Entry 3DZY (X-ray diffraction, 3.10 A resolution); this record covers chains D and C of the 6 polymer chains in the assembly.

Chain D:
Protein: Peroxisome proliferator-activated receptor gamma
From: Homo sapiens
UniProt: P37231 (PPARG_HUMAN); residues 74-477 here correspond to UniProt positions 102-505 (UniProt number = residue number + 28)
Chain sequence (419 residues; row label = number of the first residue in the row):
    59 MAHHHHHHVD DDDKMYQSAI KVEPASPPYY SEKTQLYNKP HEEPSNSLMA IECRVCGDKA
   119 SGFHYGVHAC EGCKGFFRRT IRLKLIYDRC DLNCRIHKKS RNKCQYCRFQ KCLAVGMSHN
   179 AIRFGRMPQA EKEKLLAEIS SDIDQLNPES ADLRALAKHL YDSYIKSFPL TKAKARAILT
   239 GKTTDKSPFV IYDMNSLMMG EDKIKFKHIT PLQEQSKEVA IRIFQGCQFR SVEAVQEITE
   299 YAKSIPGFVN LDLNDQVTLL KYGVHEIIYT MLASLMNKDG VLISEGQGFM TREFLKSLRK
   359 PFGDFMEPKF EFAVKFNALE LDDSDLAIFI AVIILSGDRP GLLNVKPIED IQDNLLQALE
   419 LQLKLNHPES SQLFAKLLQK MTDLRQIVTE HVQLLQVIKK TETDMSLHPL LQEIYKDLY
Disordered / not traced: 59-107, 260-275
Differences from the reference sequence: expression tag (59-73)
Curated features (UniProtKB/Swiss-Prot):
  - DNA-binding region: Ala108 to Phe182 (Nuclear receptor)
  - zinc finger (NR C4-type): Cys111 to Cys131, Cys148 to Cys170
  - motif: Pro467 to Asp475 (9aaTAD)
  - binding site (rosiglitazone): Gln286 to Ser289, His323, His449, Tyr473
  - modified residue: Ser84 (Phosphoserine)
  - cross-link: Lys224 (Glycyl lysine isopeptide (Lys-Gly) (interchain with G-Cter in ubiquitin))
Ion coordination: Zn2+ site 1: Cys111, Cys114, Cys128, Cys131; Zn2+ site 2: Cys148, Cys152, Cys162, Cys165
Ligand contacts: brl49653 (BRL; 2,4-thiazolidiinedione, 5-[[4-[2-(methyl-2-pyridinylamino)ethoxy]phenyl]methyl]-(9cl)): Ile281, Phe282, Gly284, Cys285, Gln286, Arg288, Ser289, His323, Ile326, Tyr327, Leu330, Val339, Ile341, Met348, Leu353, Phe363, Met364, His449, Leu453, Leu469, Tyr473
Reported in the primary citation:
  - mutagenesis - F347A: decreased binding to PPRE
  - mutagenesis - F347A: abolished binding to brl49653
  - mutagenesis - F347A: decreased signaling in response to rosiglitazone

Chain C:
Molecule: 20-nt DNA strand
Sequence (20 nucleotides; numbered 3001 to 3020; the number before each row is that of its first residue):
  3001 CAAACTAGGT CAAAGGTCAG

How chain D and chain C interact:
Contacting residue pairs (20):
  Gly120(D) - DT3006(C)  phosphate contact
  Phe121(D) - DT3006(C)  hydrogen bond to the phosphate
  Phe121(D) - DA3007(C)  phosphate contact
  His122(D) - DA3007(C)  salt bridge to the phosphate
  Tyr123(D) - DA3007(C)  hydrogen bond to the phosphate
  Tyr123(D) - DG3008(C)  hydrogen bond to the phosphate
  Lys132(D) - DA3007(C)  base contact
  Lys132(D) - DG3008(C)  hydrogen bond to the base
  Arg136(D) - DG3008(C)  phosphate contact
  Arg136(D) - DG3009(C)  salt bridge to the phosphate
  Arg140(D) - DG3009(C)  salt bridge to the phosphate
  His177(D) - DG3008(C)  phosphate contact
  Ile180(D) - DA3007(C)  phosphate contact
  Arg181(D) - DT3006(C)  sugar contact
  Gly183(D) - DA3004(C)  base contact
  Gly183(D) - DC3005(C)  sugar contact
  Arg184(D) - DA3002(C)  base contact
  Arg184(D) - DA3003(C)  hydrogen bond to the sugar
  Arg184(D) - DA3004(C)  hydrogen bond to the sugar
  Met185(D) - DC3005(C)  phosphate contact
Other interface residues (no listed pair), chain D (15 interface residues in all): Ser119, Phe182

Overview:
Chain D and chain C form an interface of 15 and 8 residues respectively, with 6 hydrogen bonds and 3 salt
bridges. Polar pairs include Lys132(D)-DG3008(C), Arg184(D)-DA3003(C) and Arg184(D)-DA3004(C). Ligands of
chain D: brl49653. The paper reports that F347A of chain D reduces binding to PPRE; F347A of chain D abolishes
binding to brl49653.
Chain D is Peroxisome proliferator-activated receptor gamma (Homo sapiens) and chain C is a 20-nt DNA strand;
the structure, Intact PPAR gamma - RXR alpha Nuclear Receptor Complex on DNA bound with Rosiglitazone, 9-cis
Retinoic ..., was determined by X-ray diffraction together with 3DZU and 3E00 from the same study.
